6R8Y - chains G and I of the 12 polymer chains in the assembly; structure by electron microscopy, 4.30 A resolution (low resolution: residue-level contacts below are approximate; hydrogen-bond / salt-bridge calls are withheld).

Chain G:
Name: Histone H2A type 1-B/E
Source organism: Homo sapiens
Reference sequence: P04908 (H2A1B_HUMAN); residues 1-130 here = UniProt positions 1-130
Chain sequence (133 residues; numbered -2 to 130; the number before each row is that of its first residue; numbers below 1 keep their minus sign (Gly-2 is residue -2)):
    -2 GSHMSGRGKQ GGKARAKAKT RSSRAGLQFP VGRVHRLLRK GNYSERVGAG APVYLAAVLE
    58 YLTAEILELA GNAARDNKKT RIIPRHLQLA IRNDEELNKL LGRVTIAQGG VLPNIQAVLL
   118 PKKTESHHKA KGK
Unresolved in the structure: -2 to 9, 127-130
Construct notes: expression tag (-2 to 0)
UniProt features mapped onto this chain:
  - modified residue: Ser2 (N-acetylserine), Arg4 (Citrulline), Lys6 (N6-(2-hydroxyisobutyryl)lysine), Lys10 (N6-(2-hydroxyisobutyryl)lysine), Lys14 (N6-(beta-hydroxybutyryl)lysine), Lys37 (N6-(2-hydroxyisobutyryl)lysine), Lys75 (N6-(2-hydroxyisobutyryl)lysine), Lys76 (N6-(2-hydroxyisobutyryl)lysine), Lys96 (N6-(2-hydroxyisobutyryl)lysine), Gln105 (N5-methylglutamine), Lys119 (N6-(2-hydroxyisobutyryl)lysine), Lys120 (N6-crotonyllysine), Thr121 (Phosphothreonine), Lys126 (N6-crotonyllysine)
  - cross-link (Glycyl lysine isopeptide (Lys-Gly)): Lys14 (interchain with G-Cter in ubiquitin), Lys16 (interchain with G-Cter in ubiquitin), Lys120 (interchain with G-Cter in ubiquitin)
  - mutagenesis: Ser2 (S2A: Blocks the inhibition of transcription by RPS6KA5/MSK1)

Chain I:
Molecule: Human alpha-satellite DNA
Sequence (145 nucleotides; numbered 1 to 145; the number before each row is that of its first residue):
     1 ATCAATATCC ACCTGCAGAT TCTACCAAAA GTGTATTTGG AAACTGCTCA ATCAAAAGGC
    61 ATGTTCAGCT GGTTCAGCTG AACATGCCTT TTGATGGAGC AGTTTCCAAA TACACTTTTG
   121 GTAGAATCTG CAGGTGGATA TTGAT

Chain G / chain I interface:
Residue-residue contacts - 22 pairs, chain G then chain I:
  Arg12(G) with DT116(I); DT117(I); DT118(I)
  Lys14(G) with DT119(I)
  Ala15(G) with DT119(I)
  Thr17(G) with DG120(I)
  Arg30(G) with DG121(I); DT122(I)
  Arg36(G) with DC113(I)
  Arg43(G) with DT111(I); DA112(I)
  Val44(G) with DT111(I); DA112(I)
  Gly45(G) with DT111(I)
  Ala46(G) with DT111(I)
  Lys76(G) with DC131(I)
  Thr77(G) with DG130(I); DC131(I)
  Arg78(G) with DG130(I); DC131(I)
  Glu122(G) with DG143(I)
  Lys126(G) with DT145(I)
Other interface residues (no listed pair), chain I (15 interface residues in all): DA132

Summary:
The chain G/chain I interface involves 15 residues from each chain. From UniProt: one mutagenesis site on
chain G.
Chain G is Histone H2A type 1-B/E (Homo sapiens) and chain I is Human alpha-satellite DNA; the structure,
Cryo-EM structure of NCP-6-4PP(-1)-UV-DDB, was determined by electron microscopy, deposited together with
6R8Z, 6R90, 6R91, 6R92, 6R93 and 6R94.
